PDB entry 1BWI | X-ray diffraction, 1.80 A resolution | chain A

[Chain A]
Name: Protein (lysozyme)
Source organism: Gallus gallus
Notes: EC 3.2.1.17
UniProt: P00698 (LYSC_CHICK); residues 1-129 here correspond to UniProt positions 19-147 (UniProt number = residue number + 18)
Amino-acid sequence (129 residues; row label = number of the first residue in the row):
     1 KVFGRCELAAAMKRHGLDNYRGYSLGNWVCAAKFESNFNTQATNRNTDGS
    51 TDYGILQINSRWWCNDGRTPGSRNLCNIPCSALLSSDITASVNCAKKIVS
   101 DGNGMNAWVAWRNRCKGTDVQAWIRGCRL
Cystine bridges: C6-C127, C30-C115, C64-C80, C76-C94
Curated features (UniProtKB/Swiss-Prot):
  - active site: E35, D52
  - binding site (substrate): D101

[Summary]
UniProt lists active-site residues E35 and D52 and substrate-binding residue D101.
Chain A is Protein (lysozyme) (Gallus gallus); the structure, The 1.8 A structure of microbatch oil drop grown
tetragonal hen egg white lysozyme, was determined by X-ray diffraction (same publication as 1BWH, 1BWJ and
1BVX).
